8HSL - chains I and J of the 11 polymer chains in the assembly; structure by electron microscopy, 5.80 A resolution (low resolution: residue-level contacts below are approximate; hydrogen-bond / salt-bridge calls are withheld).

== Chain I ==
Molecule: DNA-directed RNA polymerase subunit beta
Organism: Thermus thermophilus HB8
Notes: EC 2.7.7.6
UniProtKB: Q8RQE9 (RPOB_THET8); residues 1-1119 here = UniProt positions 1-1119
Amino-acid sequence (1119 residues; row label = number of the first residue in the row):
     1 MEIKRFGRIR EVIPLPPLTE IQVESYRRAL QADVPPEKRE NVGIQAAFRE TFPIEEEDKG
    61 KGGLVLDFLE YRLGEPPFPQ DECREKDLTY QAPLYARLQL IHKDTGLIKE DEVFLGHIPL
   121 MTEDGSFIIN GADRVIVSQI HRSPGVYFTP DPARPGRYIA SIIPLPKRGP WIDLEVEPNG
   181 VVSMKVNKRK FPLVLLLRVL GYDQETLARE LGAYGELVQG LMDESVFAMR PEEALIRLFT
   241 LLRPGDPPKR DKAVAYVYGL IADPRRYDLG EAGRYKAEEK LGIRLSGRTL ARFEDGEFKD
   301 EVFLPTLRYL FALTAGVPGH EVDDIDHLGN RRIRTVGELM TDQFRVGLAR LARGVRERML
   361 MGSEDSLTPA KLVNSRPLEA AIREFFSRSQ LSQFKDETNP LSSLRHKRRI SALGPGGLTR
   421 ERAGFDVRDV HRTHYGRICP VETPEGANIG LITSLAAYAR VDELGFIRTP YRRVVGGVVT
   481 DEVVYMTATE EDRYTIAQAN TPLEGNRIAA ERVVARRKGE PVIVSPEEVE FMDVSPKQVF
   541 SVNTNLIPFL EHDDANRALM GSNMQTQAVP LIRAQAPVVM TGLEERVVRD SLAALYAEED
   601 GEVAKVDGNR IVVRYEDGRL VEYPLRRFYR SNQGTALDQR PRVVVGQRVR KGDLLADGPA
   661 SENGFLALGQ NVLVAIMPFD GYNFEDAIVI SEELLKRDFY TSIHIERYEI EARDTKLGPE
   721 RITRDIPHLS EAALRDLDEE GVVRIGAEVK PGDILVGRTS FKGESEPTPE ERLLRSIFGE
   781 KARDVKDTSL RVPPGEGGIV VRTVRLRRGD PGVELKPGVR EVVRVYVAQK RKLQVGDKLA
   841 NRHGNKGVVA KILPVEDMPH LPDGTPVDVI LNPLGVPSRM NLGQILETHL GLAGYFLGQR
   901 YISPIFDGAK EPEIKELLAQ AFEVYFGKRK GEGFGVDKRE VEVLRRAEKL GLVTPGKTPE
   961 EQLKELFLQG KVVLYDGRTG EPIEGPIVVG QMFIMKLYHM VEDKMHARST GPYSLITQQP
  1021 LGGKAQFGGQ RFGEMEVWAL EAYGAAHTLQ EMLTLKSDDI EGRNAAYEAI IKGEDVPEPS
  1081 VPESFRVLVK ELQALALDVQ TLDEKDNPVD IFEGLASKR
Unresolved in the structure: 762-784

== Chain J ==
Molecule: DNA-directed RNA polymerase subunit beta'
Organism: Thermus thermophilus HB8
Notes: EC 2.7.7.6; engineered mutation(s): C-terminal FLAG-tagged
UniProtKB: Q8RQE8 (RPOC_THET8); numbering as in UniProt (aligned over 1-1524)
Amino-acid sequence (1532 residues; row label = number of the first residue in the row):
     1 MKKEVRKVRI ALASPEKIRS WSYGEVEKPE TINYRTLKPE RDGLFDERIF GPIKDYECAC
    61 GKYKRQRFEG KVCERCGVEV TKSIVRRYRM GHIELATPAA HIWFVKDVPS KIGTLLDLSA
   121 TELEQVLYFS KYIVLDPKGA ILNGVPVEKR QLLTDEEYRE LRYGKQETYP LPPGVDALVK
   181 DGEEVVKGQE LAPGVVSRLD GVALYRFPRR VRVEYVKKER AGLRLPLAAW VEKEAYKPGE
   241 ILAELPEPYL FRAEEEGVVE LKELEEGAFL VLRREDEPVA TYFLPVGMTP LVVHGEIVEK
   301 GQPLAEAKGL LRMPRQVRAA QVEAEEEGET VYLTLFLEWT EPKDYRVQPH MNVVVPEGAR
   361 VEAGDKIVAA IDPEEEVIAE AEGVVHLHEP ASILVVKARV YPFEDDVEVS TGDRVAPGDV
   421 LADGGKVKSD VYGRVEVDLV RNVVRVVESY DIDARMGAEA IQQLLKELDL EALEKELLEE
   481 MKHPSRARRA KARKRLEVVR AFLDSGNRPE WMILEAVPVL PPDLRPMVQV DGGRFATSDL
   541 NDLYRRLINR NNRLKKLLAQ GAPEIIIRNE KRMLQEAVDA LLDNGRRGAP VTNPGSDRPL
   601 RSLTDILSGK QGRFRQNLLG KRVDYSGRSV IVVGPQLKLH QCGLPKRMAL ELFKPFLLKK
   661 MEEKGIAPNV KAARRMLERQ RDIKDEVWDA LEEVIHGKVV LLNRAPTLHR LGIQAFQPVL
   721 VEGQSIQLHP LVCEAFNADF DGDQMAVHVP LSSFAQAEAR IQMLSAHNLL SPASGEPLAK
   781 PSRDIILGLY YITQVRKEKK GAGLEFATPE EALAAHERGE VALNAPIKVA GRETSVGRLK
   841 YVFANPDEAL LAVAHGIVDL QDVVTVRYMG KRLETSPGRI LFARIVAEAV EDEKVAWELI
   901 QLDVPQEKNS LKDLVYQAFL RLGMEKTARL LDALKYYGFT FSTTSGITIG IDDAVIPEEK
   961 KQYLEEADRK LLQIEQAYEM GFLTDRERYD QILQLWTETT EKVTQAVFKN FEENYPFNPL
  1021 YVMAQSGARG NPQQIRQLCG LRGLMQKPSG ETFEVPVRSS FREGLTVLEY FISSHGARKG
  1081 GADTALRTAD SGYLTRKLVD VTHEIVVREA DCGTTNYISV PLFQPDEVTR SLRLRKRADI
  1141 EAGLYGRVLA REVEVLGVRL EEGRYLSMDD VHLLIKAAEA GEIQEVPVRS PLTCQTRYGV
  1201 CQKCYGYDLS MARPVSIGEA VGIVAAQSIG EPGTQLTMRT FHTGGVAGAA DITQGLPRVI
  1261 ELFEARRPKA KAVISEIDGV VRIEETEEKL SVFVESEGFS KEYKLPKEAR LLVKDGDYVE
  1321 AGQPLTRGAI DPHQLLEAKG PEAVERYLVE EIQKVYRAQG VKLHDKHIEI VVRQMMKYVE
  1381 VTDPGDSRLL EGQVLEKWDV EALNERLIAE GKTPVAWKPL LMGVTKSALS TKSWLSAASF
  1441 QNTTHVLTEA AIAGKKDELI GLKENVILGR LIPAGTGSDF VRFTQVVDQK TLKAIEEARK
  1501 EAVEAKERPA ARRGVKREQP GKQADYKDDD DK
Unresolved in the structure: 1, 56-80, 208-390, 1237-1254, 1506-1532
Construct notes: expression tag (1525-1532)

== How chain I and chain J interact ==
Residue-residue contacts (287):
  R428(I) with R1078(J)
  D429(I) with K1079(J)
  V430(I) with H1075(J)
  H431(I) with F1071(J)
  R432(I) with F1071(J)
  Y435(I) with F1071(J)
  P440(I) with S1074(J); R1078(J)
  V441(I) with Y1070(J)
  T443(I) with R1078(J)
  G450(I) with R1078(J)
  Q498(I) with V1067(J); L1068(J)
  R516(I) with L1068(J)
  P521(I) with L1068(J)
  V539(I) with V1067(J)
  E551(I) with E1063(J); G1064(J); L1065(J)
  H552(I) with F1061(J); R1062(J); E1063(J); G1064(J)
  D553(I) with F1061(J); Y1070(J)
  D554(I) with F1061(J); Y1070(J)
  A555(I) with Y1070(J)
  A558(I) with Y1070(J)
  I676(I) with T948(J); I949(J)
  M677(I) with T943(J); T948(J)
  P678(I) with S942(J); T943(J); I947(J)
  F679(I) with T943(J)
  D680(I) with F939(J); T943(J)
  G681(I) with V633(J); P635(J); F939(J)
  Y682(I) with P635(J); Q636(J)
  N683(I) with D784(J)
  F684(I) with P730(J); C733(J); E734(J); F740(J); S782(J); D784(J)
  E685(I) with C733(J); E734(J); R783(J)
  T715(I) with D531(J)
  K716(I) with G532(J)
  L717(I) with D531(J); G532(J)
  E748(I) with R681(J)
  K750(I) with R679(J); R681(J)
  P751(I) with Q680(J)
  D753(I) with R679(J); R681(J)
  Q834(I) with Q724(J)
  V835(I) with Q724(J); S725(J)
  G836(I) with S725(J)
  K838(I) with D741(J); G742(J)
  K846(I) with D741(J)
  G847(I) with F740(J)
  V848(I) with F740(J)
  N872(I) with D784(J)
  P873(I) with I949(J)
  L874(I) with R783(J); D784(J)
  V876(I) with I949(J)
  P877(I) with M1023(J); Q1034(J); L1038(J)
  S878(I) with R1029(J); Q1034(J)
  M880(I) with Q1034(J); Q1037(J); L1038(J); F1061(J)
  L882(I) with F1061(J); R1062(J)
  I885(I) with I951(J)
  H889(I) with I951(J)
  F906(I) with L1065(J)
  E911(I) with I951(J); D952(J); R1062(J)
  K915(I) with D952(J)
  R946(I) with R796(J); D859(J)
  E948(I) with E798(J)
  K949(I) with E798(J); D859(J)
  L950(I) with F1017(J)
  Q969(I) with D952(J)
  K971(I) with G950(J); D953(J)
  I983(I) with T943(J); T944(J); G946(J)
  E984(I) with Y791(J); T944(J); S945(J); G946(J)
  G985(I) with G946(J)
  P986(I) with T948(J)
  I987(I) with G946(J); T948(J)
  V988(I) with T948(J); I949(J)
  H999(I) with Q724(J)
  V1001(I) with R628(J)
  E1002(I) with R628(J); V630(J); G742(J); Q744(J)
  D1003(I) with V630(J); Q724(J)
  K1004(I) with R628(J); Q724(J)
  M1005(I) with R628(J); S629(J); R647(J); M648(J); E651(J)
  H1006(I) with S626(J); G627(J); R628(J)
  A1007(I) with S626(J); G627(J); M648(J); E651(J)
  R1008(I) with D624(J); Y625(J); S626(J)
  S1009(I) with D624(J); Y625(J); E651(J); L652(J)
  T1010(I) with D624(J); Y625(J)
  Y1013(I) with D624(J)
  Q1019(I) with R622(J)
  P1020(I) with R622(J); D624(J)
  L1021(I) with R622(J)
  F1027(I) with E651(J)
  G1029(I) with R622(J); V623(J); D624(J); S626(J)
  Q1030(I) with R622(J); V623(J); S626(J); G627(J); R628(J); A746(J); H748(J)
  R1031(I) with K621(J); R622(J)
  F1032(I) with K621(J); V623(J); H748(J)
  G1033(I) with K621(J)
  M1035(I) with T707(J)
  E1036(I) with T707(J)
  A1039(I) with H709(J); R710(J)
  A1042(I) with R710(J); E1219(J); Q1227(J)
  Y1043(I) with R710(J); L711(J); I713(J); Q762(J); M763(J); N768(J)
  G1044(I) with Q762(J); G1475(J); T1476(J)
  A1045(I) with E758(J); M763(J)
  A1046(I) with E758(J); L1471(J)
  H1047(I) with F754(J); E758(J)
  T1048(I) with P750(J); A755(J); E758(J)
  Q1050(I) with G1469(J)
  E1051(I) with V749(J); P750(J); L751(J); S752(J); A755(J)
  M1052(I) with V623(J)
  L1053(I) with L619(J); G620(J)
  K1056(I) with R622(J); V623(J); D624(J); H748(J); V749(J); L751(J)
  S1057(I) with G620(J); R622(J)
  E1061(I) with K82(J)
  Y1067(I) with D624(J); Y625(J)
  I1070(I) with P655(J); F656(J); K659(J)
  I1071(I) with K659(J); V670(J)
  K1072(I) with K659(J)
  G1073(I) with K659(J)
  D1075(I) with S753(J)
  V1076(I) with S752(J)
  P1082(I) with L1468(J); G1469(J)
  E1083(I) with Y88(J)
  S1084(I) with N617(J)
  F1085(I) with N617(J); I1467(J); L1468(J)
  L1088(I) with L607(J); R613(J); N617(J)
  K1090(I) with R87(J); Y88(J)
  E1091(I) with I606(J); L607(J); R613(J)
  A1094(I) with M90(J); P518(J)
  L1095(I) with W103(J); L582(J); L603(J)
  A1096(I) with A13(J); H101(J); L514(J)
  L1097(I) with I10(J); A11(J); A1451(J)
  D1098(I) with R9(J); I10(J); A11(J); L12(J); K17(J)
  V1099(I) with V8(J); R9(J)
  Q1100(I) with V8(J); R9(J)
  T1101(I) with V5(J); K7(J)
  L1102(I) with V5(J); R6(J); K7(J); R9(J)
  D1103(I) with K3(J); R6(J); K7(J)
  E1104(I) with R6(J); K7(J)
  K1105(I) with K7(J)
  D1106(I) with K7(J)
  P1108(I) with K3(J)
  V1109(I) with K3(J); V5(J)
  F1112(I) with Y88(J)
  L1115(I) with I84(J); V85(J); Y88(J); R89(J)
  A1116(I) with Y23(J)
  S1117(I) with Y23(J)
  K1118(I) with R19(J); S20(J); Y23(J)
Also at the interface, not in a pair above, chain I (164 interface residues in all): H434, G446, I449, N500, E520, P536, L729, V849, A850, R879, N881, L886, G1011, P1012, L1015, G1028, W1038, E1041, L1049, V1087, Q1093, N1107, R1119
Also at the interface, not in a pair above, chain J (160 interface residues in all): E4, W21, T81, L524, V528, V632, R674, Q714, G723, A738, D739, Q756, A759, Q861, T940, P1048, T1066, G1081, A1082, A1085, V1099, I1223, L1447, K1456, L1462, I1472

== In short ==
Chain I and chain J form an interface of 164 and 160 residues respectively.
Here chain I is DNA-directed RNA polymerase subunit beta and chain J is DNA-directed RNA polymerase subunit
beta', both from Thermus thermophilus HB8. Entry 8HSL (Thermus thermophilus RNA polymerase bound with an
inverted Rho hexamer) was determined by electron microscopy, deposited together with 8HSG, 8HSH, 8HSJ and
8HSR.
